PDB entry 5JTM | solution NMR | chains B and C of the 8 polymer chains in the assembly

== Chain B (and C) ==
Protein: Protein-export protein SecB
Source organism: Escherichia coli (strain 55989 / EAEC)
Notes: chain C of this document is another copy of the same molecule, construct and numbering; everything in this record applies to it too
UniProtKB: B7L735 (SECB_ECO55); residues 1-155 here = UniProt positions 1-155
Amino-acid sequence (155 residues; row label = number of the first residue in the row):
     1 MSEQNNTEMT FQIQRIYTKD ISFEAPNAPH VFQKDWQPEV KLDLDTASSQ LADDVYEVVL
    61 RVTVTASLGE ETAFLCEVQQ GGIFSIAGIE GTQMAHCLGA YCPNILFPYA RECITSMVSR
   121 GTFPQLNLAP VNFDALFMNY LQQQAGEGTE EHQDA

== Interface between chain B and chain C ==
Contacting residue pairs (14; chain B residue first):
  Glu112(B) - Glu112(C)
  Glu112(B) - Ser116(C)
  Glu112(B) - Arg120(C)
  Thr115(B) - Ser119(C)
  Ser116(B) - Glu112(C)
  Ser119(B) - Thr115(C)
  Ser119(B) - Gln125(C)
  Ser119(B) - Asn127(C)
  Arg120(B) - Glu112(C)
  Gln125(B) - Ser119(C)
  Gln125(B) - Phe123(C)
  Gln125(B) - Pro124(C)
  Gln125(B) - Gln125(C)
  Asn127(B) - Ser119(C)
Other interface residues (no listed pair), chain B (9 interface residues in all): Phe123, Pro124

== Overview ==
Chain B and chain C each contribute 9 residues to their interface.
Both chains are Protein-export protein SecB (Escherichia coli (strain 55989 / EAEC)). Entry 5JTM (The
structure of chaperone SecB in complex with unstructured PhoA binding site a) was determined by solution NMR,
deposited together with 5JTL, 5JTN, 5JTO, 5JTP, 5JTQ and 5JTR.
